8HH3 - chains A and E of the 7 polymer chains in the assembly; structure by electron microscopy, 4.30 A resolution (low resolution: residue-level contacts below are approximate; hydrogen-bond / salt-bridge calls are withheld).

== Chain A ==
Molecule: ATP synthase subunit alpha
Source organism: Bacillus sp. PS3
Notes: EC 7.1.2.2
Reference sequence: A0A0M3VGF9 (A0A0M3VGF9_BACP3); numbering as in UniProt (aligned over 2-502)
Chain sequence (501 residues; numbered 2 to 502; the number before each row is that of its first residue):
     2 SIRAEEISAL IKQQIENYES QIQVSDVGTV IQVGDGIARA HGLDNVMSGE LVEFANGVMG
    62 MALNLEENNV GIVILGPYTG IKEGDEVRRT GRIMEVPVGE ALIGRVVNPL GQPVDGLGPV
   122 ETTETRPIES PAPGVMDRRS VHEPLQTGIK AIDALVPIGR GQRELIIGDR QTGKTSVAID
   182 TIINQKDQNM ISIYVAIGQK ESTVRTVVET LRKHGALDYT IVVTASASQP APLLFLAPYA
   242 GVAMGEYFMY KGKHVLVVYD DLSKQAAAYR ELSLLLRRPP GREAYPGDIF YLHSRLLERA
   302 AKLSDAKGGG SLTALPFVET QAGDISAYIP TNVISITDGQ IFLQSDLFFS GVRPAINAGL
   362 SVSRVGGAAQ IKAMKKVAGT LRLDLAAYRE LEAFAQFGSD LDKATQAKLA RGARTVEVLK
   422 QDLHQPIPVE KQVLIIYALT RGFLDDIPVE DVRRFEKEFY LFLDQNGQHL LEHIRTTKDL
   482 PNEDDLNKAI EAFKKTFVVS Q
Not modelled in the structure: 2-23, 502
Construct notes: conflict Pro132 (Arg in A0A0M3VGF9), Ser193 (Cys in A0A0M3VGF9), Phe463 (Trp in A0A0M3VGF9)
Small-molecule neighbours: ATP (adenosine-5'-triphosphate): Gln172, Thr173, Gly174, Lys175, Thr176, Ser177, Gln200, Glu320, Phe349, Arg354, Pro355, Gln422, Leu424

== Chain E ==
Molecule: ATP synthase subunit beta
Source organism: Bacillus sp. PS3
Notes: EC 7.1.2.2
Reference sequence: A0A0M4U1P9 (A0A0M4U1P9_BACP3); numbering as in UniProt (aligned over 1-473)
Chain sequence (484 residues; each row starts with the number of its first residue; numbers below 1 keep their minus sign (Met-10 is residue -10)):
   -10 MHHHHHHHHH HMTRGRVIQV MGPVVDVKFE NGHLPAIYNA LKIQHKARNE NEVDIDLTLE
    50 VALHLGDDTV RTIAMASTDG LIRGMEVIDT GAPISVPVGE VTLGRVFNVL GEPIDLEGDI
   110 PADARRDPIH RPAPKFEELA TEVEILETGI KVVDLLAPYI KGGKIGLFGG AGVGKTVLIQ
   170 ELIHNIAQEH GGISVFAGVG ERTREGNDLY HEMKDSGVIS KTAMVFGQMN EPPGARMRVA
   230 LTGLTMAEYF RDEQGQDVLL FIDNIFRFTQ AGSEVSALLG RMPSAVGYQP TLATEMGQLQ
   290 ERITSTAKGS ITSIQAIYVP ADDYTDPAPA TTFSHLDATT NLERKLAEMG IYPAVDPLAS
   350 TSRALAPEIV GEEHYQVARK VQQTLQRYKE LQDIIAILGM DELSDEDKLV VHRARRIQFF
   410 LSQNFHVAEQ FTGQPGSYVP VKETVRGFKE ILEGKYDHLP EDAFRLVGRI EEVVEKAKAM
   470 GVEV
Not modelled in the structure: -10 to 0, 471-473
Construct notes: initiating methionine (-10); expression tag (-9 to 0)
Small-molecule neighbours: ATP (adenosine-5'-triphosphate): Gly159, Ala160, Gly161, Val162, Gly163, Lys164, Thr165, Val166, Tyr341, Gln412, Phe414, Ala417, Phe420, Thr421

== Interface between chain A and chain E ==
Contacting residue pairs (53; chain A residue first):
  Gly43(A) with Arg72(E)
  Leu44(A) with Arg72(E)
  Asp45(A) with Arg72(E)
  Asn46(A) with Arg72(E)
  Met48(A) with Gly69(E); Leu70(E); Ile71(E)
  Ser49(A) with Gly69(E); Leu70(E)
  Asn65(A) with Met10(E); Gly11(E)
  Leu66(A) with Val9(E); Met10(E); Arg72(E)
  Glu67(A) with Gln8(E); Arg72(E)
  Glu68(A) with Ile7(E); Gln8(E); Arg72(E)
  Gly92(A) with Asn40(E)
  Glu130(A) with Asp68(E)
  Ala133(A) with Asn219(E)
  Gly135(A) with Asn196(E)
  Val136(A) with Ile103(E); Asn196(E)
  Met137(A) with Asp104(E)
  Arg139(A) with Thr192(E); Arg193(E); Asn196(E)
  Arg164(A) with Arg191(E)
  Pro280(A) with Ala266(E)
  Arg283(A) with Gln259(E)
  Gly288(A) with Glu263(E)
  Asp289(A) with Pro12(E); Glu263(E)
  Phe291(A) with Glu263(E)
  Tyr292(A) with Asn219(E)
  Ser295(A) with Met218(E); Asn219(E)
  Glu299(A) with Thr192(E)
  Tyr329(A) with Glu263(E)
  Asn333(A) with Gln259(E)
  Ser336(A) with Arg191(E); Met218(E)
  Ile337(A) with Arg191(E); Met218(E)
  Thr338(A) with Arg191(E)
  Asp339(A) with Arg191(E); Arg193(E)
  Arg365(A) with Arg191(E); Glu194(E)
  Val366(A) with Arg193(E)
  Arg383(A) with Glu337(E)
Other interface residues (no listed pair), chain A (43 interface residues in all): Val47, Asn70, Val71, Gly282, Ile290, Arg296, Ser327, Ile335
Other interface residues (no listed pair), chain E (42 interface residues in all): Arg37, Ser66, Thr67, Leu105, Tyr199, His200, Glu220, Pro221, Pro222, Arg225, Arg256, Leu267, Gly269, Val275, Gly276, Tyr277, Ala310

== Overview ==
The interface between chain A and chain E involves 43 residues on one side and 42 on the other. Ligands of
chain A: ATP. Bound to chain E: ATP.
Here chain A is ATP synthase subunit alpha and chain E is ATP synthase subunit beta, both from Bacillus sp.
PS3. Entry 8HH3 (F1 domain of FoF1-ATPase from Bacillus PS3,90 degrees,highATP) was determined by electron
microscopy, deposited together with 8HH1, 8HH2, 8HH4, 8HH5, 8HH6, 8HH7 and 5 further entries.
